Entry 3DUQ (X-ray diffraction, 2.70 A resolution); this record covers chains M and H of the 3 polymer chains in the assembly.

# Chain M
Molecule: Reaction center protein M chain
Source organism: Rhodobacter sphaeroides
UniProt: P0C0Y9 (RCEM_RHOSH); residues 1-307 here correspond to UniProt positions 2-308 (UniProt number = residue number + 1)
Amino-acid sequence (314 residues; numbered 1 to 314; the number before each row is that of its first residue):
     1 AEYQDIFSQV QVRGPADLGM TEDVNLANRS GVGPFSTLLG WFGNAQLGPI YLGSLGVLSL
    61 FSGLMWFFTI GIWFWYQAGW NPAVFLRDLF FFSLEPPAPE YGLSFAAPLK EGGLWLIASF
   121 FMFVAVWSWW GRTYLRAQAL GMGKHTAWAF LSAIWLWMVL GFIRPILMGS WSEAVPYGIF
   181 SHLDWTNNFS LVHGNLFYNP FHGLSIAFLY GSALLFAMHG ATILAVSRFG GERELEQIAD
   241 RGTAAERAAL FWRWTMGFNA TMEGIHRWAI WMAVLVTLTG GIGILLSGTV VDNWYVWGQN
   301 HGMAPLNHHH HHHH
Unresolved in the structure: 1-4, 303-314
Differences from the reference sequence: engineered mutation Asp5 (Asn6 in P0C0Y9); expression tag (308-314)
Bound ions: bacteriochlorophyll a Mg site 1 near His182 (its only coordinating residue here); bacteriochlorophyll a Mg site 2 near His202 (its only coordinating residue here); Fe ion: His219, Glu234, His266 (shared with 2 residues of chain L)
Ligand contacts:
  - bacteriochlorophyll a (BCL), molecule 1: Trp66, Phe67, Leu89, Met122, Trp157, Leu160, Val175, Ile179, His182, Leu183, Trp185, Thr186
  - bacteriochlorophyll a (BCL), molecule 2: Trp66, Met122, Val126, Ala153, Leu156, Trp157, Leu160, Trp185, Thr186, Asn187, Phe189, Ser190, Asn195, Leu196, Phe197, His202, Ser205, Ile206, Leu209, Tyr210, Val276, Thr277, Gly280, Gly281, Ile284
  - bacteriochlorophyll a (BCL), molecule 3: Phe197, Gly203, Ile206, Ala207, Tyr210, Gly211, Leu214
  - bacteriopheophytin a (BPH), molecule 1: Ser59, Leu60, Gly63, Leu64, Phe67, Ala125, Val126, Trp129, Thr133, Thr146, Ala149, Phe150, Ser152, Ala153, Ala273, Val274, Thr277
  - bacteriopheophytin a (BPH), molecule 2: Tyr210, Ala213, Leu214, Ala217, Met218, Trp252, Thr255, Met256
  - speroidenone (SPN): Trp66, Phe67, Phe68, Ile70, Gly71, Phe74, Trp75, Phe85, Leu89, Phe105, Trp115, Leu116, Ser119, Phe120, Met122, Phe123, Trp157, Met158, Leu160, Gly161, Phe162, Trp171, Val175, Tyr177, Gly178, Ile179, His182
  - ubiquinone-10 (U10): Leu214, Leu215, Met218, His219, Thr222, Ile223, Ala245, Ala248, Ala249, Trp252, Met256, Phe258, Asn259, Ala260, Thr261, Met262, Ile265, Trp268, Met272
UniProt features mapped onto this chain:
  - binding site ((7R,8Z)-bacteriochlorophyll b): His182, His202
  - binding site (Fe cation): His219, Glu234, His266
  - binding site (a ubiquinone): Trp252

# Chain H
Molecule: Reaction center protein H chain
Source organism: Rhodobacter sphaeroides
UniProt: P0C0Y7 (RCEH_RHOSH); numbering as in UniProt (aligned over 1-260)
Amino-acid sequence (260 residues; each row starts with the number of its first residue):
     1 MVGVTAFGNF DLASLAIYSF WIFLAGLIYY LQTENMREGY PLENEDGTPA ANQGPFPLPK
    61 PKTFILPHGR GTLTVPGPES EDRPIALART AVSEGFPHAP TGDPMKDGVG PASWVARRDL
   121 PELDGHGHNK IKPMKAAAGF HVSAGKNPIG LPVRGCDLEI AGKVVDIWVD IPEQMARFLE
   181 VELKDGSTRL LPMQMVKVQS NRVHVNALSS DLFAGIPTIK SPTEVTLLEE DKICGYVAGG
   241 LMYAAPKRKS VVAAMLAEYA
Unresolved in the structure: 1-10, 251-260

# How chain M and chain H interact
Contacting residue pairs (105; chain M residue first):
  Asp5(M) - Gln194(H)
  Gln9(M) - Gly145(H)
  Gln9(M) - Val196(H)  hydrogen bond (side chain-backbone)
  Gln9(M) - Lys197(H)
  Gln9(M) - Val198(H)  hydrogen bond (side chain-backbone)
  Val10(M) - Val142(H)  hydrophobic
  Val10(M) - Ala144(H)
  Val10(M) - Lys146(H)
  Gln11(M) - Val142(H)
  Gln11(M) - Ser143(H)  hydrogen bond (backbone-backbone)
  Gln11(M) - Ala144(H)  hydrogen bond (backbone-backbone)
  Val12(M) - Phe140(H)  hydrophobic
  Val12(M) - His141(H)
  Val12(M) - Ser143(H)
  Val12(M) - Val169(H)  hydrophobic
  Val12(M) - Gln174(H)
  Arg13(M) - Gly139(H)
  Arg13(M) - Phe140(H)
  Arg13(M) - His141(H)  hydrogen bond (backbone-backbone)
  Arg13(M) - Ser143(H)
  Arg13(M) - Gln174(H)
  Gly14(M) - Gly139(H)
  Gly14(M) - Phe140(H)
  Gly14(M) - Gln174(H)  hydrogen bond (backbone-side chain)
  Pro15(M) - Ala138(H)
  Pro15(M) - Gly139(H)
  Pro15(M) - Phe140(H)
  Pro15(M) - Gln174(H)  hydrogen bond (backbone-side chain)
  Asp17(M) - Pro172(H)
  Met20(M) - Gly125(H)
  Met20(M) - His126(H)
  Phe35(M) - Gln174(H)
  Thr37(M) - Ala144(H)
  Trp41(M) - Ala144(H)  hydrophobic
  Trp41(M) - Gly145(H)
  Asn44(M) - Glu173(H)
  Phe201(M) - Ala16(H)
  Phe201(M) - Ile17(H)  hydrophobic
  Leu204(M) - Ile17(H)  hydrophobic
  Leu204(M) - Trp21(H)  hydrophobic
  Ser227(M) - Gln194(H)
  Arg228(M) - Gln194(H)
  Arg228(M) - Met195(H)
  Arg228(M) - Cys234(H)  hydrogen bond (backbone-side chain)
  Arg228(M) - Leu241(H)
  Phe229(M) - Cys234(H)  hydrophobic
  Phe229(M) - Ala238(H)  hydrophobic
  Glu232(M) - Met175(H)
  Glu232(M) - Arg177(H)  salt bridge
  Arg233(M) - Glu122(H)  salt bridge
  Arg233(M) - Lys130(H)
  Arg233(M) - Ile131(H)
  Arg233(M) - Arg177(H)
  Arg233(M) - Glu230(H)  salt bridge
  Glu236(M) - Arg117(H)  hydrogen bond (backbone-side chain)
  Glu236(M) - Arg118(H)  salt bridge
  Glu236(M) - Glu122(H)
  Gln237(M) - Arg117(H)
  Ile238(M) - Phe64(H)  hydrophobic
  Ile238(M) - Leu73(H)
  Ala239(M) - Leu73(H)
  Asp240(M) - Arg117(H)  hydrogen bond (backbone-side chain)
  Asp240(M) - Arg118(H)  salt bridge
  Asp240(M) - Leu227(H)
  Arg241(M) - Glu38(H)  salt bridge
  Arg241(M) - Glu79(H)  salt bridge
  Arg241(M) - Val115(H)
  Arg241(M) - Arg117(H)
  Gly242(M) - Val115(H)
  Gly242(M) - Arg117(H)
  Gly242(M) - Asp231(H)
  Thr243(M) - Ser113(H)
  Thr243(M) - Val115(H)
  Thr243(M) - Asp231(H)  hydrogen bond (backbone-side chain)
  Glu246(M) - Val115(H)
  Arg247(M) - Pro111(H)  hydrogen bond (side chain-backbone)
  Arg247(M) - Ala112(H)
  Arg247(M) - Ser113(H)  hydrogen bond (side chain-backbone)
  Arg247(M) - Gly235(H)
  Arg253(M) - Leu42(H)
  Phe258(M) - Gln32(H)
  Asn259(M) - Asn35(H)
  Ala260(M) - Asn35(H)
  Thr261(M) - Glu34(H)
  Thr261(M) - Asn35(H)  hydrogen bond (backbone-side chain)
  Thr261(M) - Glu38(H)
  Glu263(M) - Lys62(H)  salt bridge
  Glu263(M) - Phe64(H)
  Gly264(M) - Asn35(H)
  Ile265(M) - Asn35(H)  hydrogen bond (backbone-side chain)
  Arg267(M) - Tyr30(H)
  Arg267(M) - Leu31(H)
  Arg267(M) - Lys62(H)
  Trp268(M) - Leu31(H)  hydrophobic
  Trp268(M) - Asn35(H)
  Trp271(M) - Leu31(H)
  Thr279(M) - Phe20(H)
  Leu286(M) - Leu12(H)  hydrophobic
  Val290(M) - Leu12(H)  hydrophobic
  Val291(M) - Ala13(H)  hydrophobic
  Trp297(M) - Asp11(H)  hydrogen bond
  Trp297(M) - Ala13(H)
  Trp297(M) - Ser14(H)
  His301(M) - Ser14(H)  hydrogen bond (backbone-side chain)
  Gly302(M) - Asp11(H)
Interface residues without a listed pair, chain M (54 interface residues in all): Gly19, Gln46, Pro200, Phe208, Leu275
Interface residues without a listed pair, chain H (70 interface residues in all): Phe23, Leu24, Leu27, Ile28, Arg37, Gly39, Leu66, Gly110, Trp114, Pro148, Ala176, Pro192, Met193

# Overview
The interface between chain M and chain H involves 54 residues on one side and 70 on the other; the contacts
include 17 hydrogen bonds and 8 salt bridges. Among the polar pairs are Glu232(M)-Arg177(H),
Arg233(M)-Glu122(H) and Arg233(M)-Glu230(H).
Here chain M is Reaction center protein M chain and chain H is Reaction center protein H chain, both from
Rhodobacter sphaeroides. Entry 3DUQ (E(L212)A, D(L213)A, N(M5)D triple mutant structure of photosynthetic
reaction center from Rhodobacter sphaeroides) was determined by X-ray diffraction.
